PDB entry 1RQ4 | X-ray diffraction, 2.11 A resolution | chains A and D of the 4 polymer chains in the assembly

Chain A:
Molecule: Hemoglobin alpha chain
Organism: Homo sapiens
UniProtKB: P69905 (HBA_HUMAN); residues 1-141 here = UniProt positions 1-141
Sequence (141 residues; each row starts with the number of its first residue):
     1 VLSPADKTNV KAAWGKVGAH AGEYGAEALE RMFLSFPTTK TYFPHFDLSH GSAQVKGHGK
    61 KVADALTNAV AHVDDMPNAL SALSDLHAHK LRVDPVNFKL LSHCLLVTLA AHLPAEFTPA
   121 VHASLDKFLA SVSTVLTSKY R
Small-molecule neighbours: heme / nitric oxide: Leu29, Met32, Thr39, Tyr42, Phe43, His45, Phe46, His58, Lys61, Val62, Ala65, Leu83, Leu86, His87, Leu91, Val93, Asn97, Phe98, Leu101, Leu136
UniProt features mapped onto this chain:
  - site: Lys61 (Not glycated)
  - natural variant: Asp6 (A6D: In J-Toronto; this construct carries the variant), Ala13 (A13D: In J-Paris 1/J-Aljezur), Glu27 (A27E: In Shenyang; this construct carries the variant), Lys61 (K61N: In Zambia; deletion: In Clinic), Asp64 (A64D: In Pontoise; this construct carries the variant), Asp75 (D75A: In Lille; D75G: In Chapel Hill; D75N: In G-Pest), Ala111 (A111D: In Petah Tikva)

Chain D:
Molecule: Hemoglobin beta chain
Organism: Homo sapiens
UniProtKB: P68871 (HBB_HUMAN); residue numbers follow UniProt; this construct covers 1-146
Sequence (146 residues; each row starts with the number of its first residue):
     1 VHLTPEEKSA VTALWGKVNV DEVGGEALGR LLVVYPWTQR FFESFGDLST PDAVMGNPKV
    61 KAHGKKVLGA FSDGLAHLDN LKGTFATLSE LHCDKLHVDP ENFRLLGNVL VCVLAHHFGK
   121 EFTPPVQAAY QKVVAGVANA LAHKYH
Modified / non-standard residues: Cys93 (s-hydroxycysteine; CSO)
Sequence notes: modified residue (93)
Bound ions: heme Fe: His92 (together with nitric oxide)
Small-molecule neighbours: heme / nitric oxide: Leu28, Leu31, Thr38, Phe41, Phe42, Phe45, His63, Lys66, Val67, Ala70, Phe85, Leu88, Leu91, His92, Leu96, Val98, Asn102, Phe103, Leu106, Val137, Leu141
UniProt features mapped onto this chain:
  - natural variant: Leu3 (H3L: In Graz; this construct carries the variant), Glu7 (E7A: In G-Makassar; E7K: In Hb C; E7Q: In Machida; E7V: In SKCA), Lys8 (E8K: In G-Siriraj; this construct carries the variant), Val11 (A11V: In Iraq-Halabja; this construct carries the variant), Gly16 (W16G: In Randwick; this construct carries the variant), Val23 (E23V: In D-Granada; this construct carries the variant), Gly24 (V24G: In Miyashiro; this construct carries the variant), Gly25 (G25D: In Moscva; G25R: In Riverdale-Bronx; G25V: In Savannah), Leu32 (L32P: In Yokohama), Val33 (L33V: In Muscat; this construct carries the variant), Arg40 (Q40R: In Tianshui; this construct carries the variant), Phe42 (F42Y: In Mequon; deletion: In Bruxelles), 11 further natural variant entries in UniProt

Chain A / chain D interface:
Contacting residue pairs - 24 pairs, chain A then chain D:
  Pro37(A) with His146(D)
  Thr38(A) with Pro100(D)
  Lys40(A) with His146(D), hydrogen bond (side chain-backbone)
  Thr41(A) with His97(D); Val98(D); Asp99(D); Tyr145(D)
  Tyr42(A) with Arg40(D); Asp99(D), hydrogen bond
  Pro44(A) with His97(D)
  Leu91(A) with Arg40(D), hydrogen bond (backbone-side chain)
  Arg92(A) with Trp37(D); Arg40(D); Glu43(D), salt bridge
  Asp94(A) with Trp37(D); Asp99(D); Glu101(D); Leu105(D)
  Val96(A) with Glu101(D)
  Asn97(A) with Asp99(D)
  Tyr140(A) with Trp37(D), hydrophobic
  Arg141(A) with Val34(D), hydrogen bond (side chain-backbone); Tyr35(D); Pro36(D)
Other interface residues (no listed pair), chain A (14 interface residues in all): Pro95
Other interface residues (no listed pair), chain D (15 interface residues in all): Asn102

Overview:
14 residues of chain A face 15 of chain D across their interface, with 4 hydrogen bonds and 1 salt bridge.
Among the polar pairs are Arg92(A)-Glu43(D), Lys40(A)-His146(D) and Tyr42(A)-Asp99(D). Chain A binds heme /
nitric oxide. Bound to chain D: heme / nitric oxide.
Chain A is Hemoglobin alpha chain and chain D is Hemoglobin beta chain, both from Homo sapiens; the structure,
Crystallographic Analysis of the Interaction of Nitric Oxide with Quaternary-T Human Hemoglobin, HEMOGLOBIN
EXPOSED TO NO ..., was determined by X-ray diffraction, deposited together with 1RQA, 1RPS and 1RQ3.
